Entry 6M6B (electron microscopy, 4.10 A resolution (low resolution: residue-level contacts below are approximate; hydrogen-bond / salt-bridge calls are withheld)); this record covers chains D and E of the 8 polymer chains in the assembly.

== Chain D ==
Molecule: DNA-directed RNA polymerase subunit beta'
Source organism: Thermus thermophilus (strain HB8 / ATCC 27634 / DSM 579)
Notes: EC 2.7.7.6
UniProt: Q8RQE8 (RPOC_THET8); residues 1-1524 here = UniProt positions 1-1524
Chain sequence (1524 residues; row label = number of the first residue in the row):
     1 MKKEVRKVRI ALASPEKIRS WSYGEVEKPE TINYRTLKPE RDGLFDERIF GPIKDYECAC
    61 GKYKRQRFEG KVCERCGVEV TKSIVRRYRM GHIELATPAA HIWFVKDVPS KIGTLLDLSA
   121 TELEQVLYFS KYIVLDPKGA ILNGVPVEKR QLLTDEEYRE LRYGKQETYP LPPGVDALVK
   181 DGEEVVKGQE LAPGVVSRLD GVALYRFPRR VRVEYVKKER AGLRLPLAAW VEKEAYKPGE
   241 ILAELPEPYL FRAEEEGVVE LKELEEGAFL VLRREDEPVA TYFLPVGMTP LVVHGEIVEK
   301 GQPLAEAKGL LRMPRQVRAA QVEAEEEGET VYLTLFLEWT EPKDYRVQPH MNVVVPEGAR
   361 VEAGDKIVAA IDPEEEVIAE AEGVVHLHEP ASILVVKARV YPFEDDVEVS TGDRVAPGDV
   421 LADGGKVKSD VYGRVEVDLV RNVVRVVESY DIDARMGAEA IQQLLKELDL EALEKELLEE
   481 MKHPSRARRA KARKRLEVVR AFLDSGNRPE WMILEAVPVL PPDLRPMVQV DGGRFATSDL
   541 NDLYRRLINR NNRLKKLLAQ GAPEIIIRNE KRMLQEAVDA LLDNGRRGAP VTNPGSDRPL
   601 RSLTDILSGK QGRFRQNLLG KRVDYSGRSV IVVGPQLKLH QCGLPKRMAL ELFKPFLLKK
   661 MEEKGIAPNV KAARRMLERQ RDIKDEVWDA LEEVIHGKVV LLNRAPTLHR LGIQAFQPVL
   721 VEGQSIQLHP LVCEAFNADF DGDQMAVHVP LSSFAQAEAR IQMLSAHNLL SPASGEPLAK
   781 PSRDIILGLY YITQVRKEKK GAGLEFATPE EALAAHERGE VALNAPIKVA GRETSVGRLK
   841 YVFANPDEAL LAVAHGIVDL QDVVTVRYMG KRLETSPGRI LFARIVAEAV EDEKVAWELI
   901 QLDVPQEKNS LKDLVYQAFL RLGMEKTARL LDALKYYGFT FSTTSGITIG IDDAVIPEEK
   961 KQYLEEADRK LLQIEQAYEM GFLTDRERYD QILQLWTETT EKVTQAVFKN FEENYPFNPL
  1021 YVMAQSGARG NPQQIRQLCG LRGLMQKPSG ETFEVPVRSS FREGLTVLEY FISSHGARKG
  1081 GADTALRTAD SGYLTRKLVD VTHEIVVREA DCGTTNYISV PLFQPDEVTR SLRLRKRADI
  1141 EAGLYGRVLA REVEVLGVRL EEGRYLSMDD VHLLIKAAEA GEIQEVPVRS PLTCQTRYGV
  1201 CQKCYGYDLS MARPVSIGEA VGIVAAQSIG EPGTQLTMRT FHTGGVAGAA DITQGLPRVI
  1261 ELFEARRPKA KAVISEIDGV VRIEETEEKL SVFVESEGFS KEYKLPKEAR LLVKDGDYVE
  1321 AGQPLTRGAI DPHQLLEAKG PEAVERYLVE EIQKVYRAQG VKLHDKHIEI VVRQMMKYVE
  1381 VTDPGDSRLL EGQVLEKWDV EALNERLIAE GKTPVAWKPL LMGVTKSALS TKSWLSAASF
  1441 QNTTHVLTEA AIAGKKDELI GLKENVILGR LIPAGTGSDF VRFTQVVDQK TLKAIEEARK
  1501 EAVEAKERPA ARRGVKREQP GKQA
Unresolved in the structure: 1-2, 210-388, 1238-1253, 1503-1524
Metal / ion sites: Zn2+ site 1: Pro39, Arg41; Mg2+: Asp741, Asp743; Zn2+ site 2: Cys1112, Cys1194, Cys1201, Cys1204

== Chain E ==
Molecule: DNA-directed RNA polymerase subunit omega
Source organism: Thermus thermophilus (strain HB8 / ATCC 27634 / DSM 579)
Notes: EC 2.7.7.6
UniProt: Q8RQE7 (RPOZ_THET8); residue numbers follow UniProt; this construct covers 1-99
Chain sequence (99 residues; row label = number of the first residue in the row):
     1 MAEPGIDKLF GMVDSKYRLT VVVAKRAQQL LRHGFKNTVL EPEERPKMQT LEGLFDDPNA
    61 VTWAMKELLT GRLVFGENLV PEDRLQKEME RLYPVEREE
Unresolved in the structure: 1, 96-99

== Chain D / chain E interface ==
Residue-residue contacts (77; chain D residue first):
  His640(D) - Ala2(E)
  Glu693(D) - Met48(E)
  His696(D) - Met48(E)
  His696(D) - Asp57(E)
  His696(D) - Asn59(E)
  Lys698(D) - Asn59(E)
  Ser753(D) - Gln28(E)
  Phe754(D) - Val21(E)
  Phe754(D) - Ala24(E)
  Ala757(D) - Thr20(E)
  Ala757(D) - Val23(E)
  Glu758(D) - Thr20(E)
  Arg760(D) - Glu3(E)
  Arg760(D) - Asn59(E)
  Arg760(D) - Val61(E)
  Arg760(D) - Thr62(E)
  Ile761(D) - Leu19(E)
  Ile761(D) - Thr20(E)
  Ile761(D) - Val23(E)
  Gln762(D) - Tyr17(E)
  Gln762(D) - Thr20(E)
  Ala766(D) - Ala2(E)
  His767(D) - Glu3(E)
  His767(D) - Ile6(E)
  Gly923(D) - Asp7(E)
  Met924(D) - Asp7(E)
  Glu925(D) - Glu3(E)
  Glu925(D) - Pro4(E)
  Glu925(D) - Gly5(E)
  Glu925(D) - Asp7(E)
  Met1211(D) - Phe10(E)
  Met1211(D) - Lys16(E)
  Arg1213(D) - Phe10(E)
  Ser1216(D) - Ser15(E)
  Ser1216(D) - Lys16(E)
  Ser1216(D) - Tyr17(E)
  Ile1217(D) - Ser15(E)
  Ile1217(D) - Tyr17(E)
  Gly1218(D) - Tyr17(E)
  Glu1219(D) - Tyr17(E)
  Gly1475(D) - Tyr17(E)
  Thr1476(D) - Val21(E)
  Phe1480(D) - Arg18(E)
  Val1481(D) - Arg18(E)
  Val1481(D) - Val21(E)
  Phe1483(D) - Lys25(E)
  Phe1483(D) - Glu77(E)
  Thr1484(D) - Arg18(E)
  Thr1484(D) - Lys25(E)
  Thr1484(D) - Gly76(E)
  Gln1485(D) - Phe75(E)
  Gln1485(D) - Gly76(E)
  Gln1485(D) - Glu77(E)
  Gln1485(D) - Asn78(E)
  Gln1485(D) - Leu79(E)
  Gln1485(D) - Val80(E)
  Val1486(D) - Val22(E)
  Val1486(D) - Lys25(E)
  Val1486(D) - Gln29(E)
  Val1486(D) - Val74(E)
  Val1486(D) - Phe75(E)
  Val1487(D) - Leu73(E)
  Val1487(D) - Val74(E)
  Asp1488(D) - Arg72(E)
  Asp1488(D) - Leu73(E)
  Asp1488(D) - Val74(E)
  Gln1489(D) - Arg72(E)
  Gln1489(D) - Val74(E)
  Lys1490(D) - Tyr93(E)
  Thr1491(D) - Leu92(E)
  Thr1491(D) - Tyr93(E)
  Leu1492(D) - Val74(E)
  Ile1495(D) - Glu88(E)
  Ala1498(D) - Arg84(E)
  Arg1499(D) - Leu79(E)
  Arg1499(D) - Val80(E)
  Arg1499(D) - Arg84(E)
Also at the interface, not in a pair above, chain D (46 interface residues in all): Lys660, Asp689, Glu692, Gly697, Gln756, Leu922, Arg1482
Also at the interface, not in a pair above, chain E (46 interface residues in all): Arg26, Val39, Leu51, Pro58, Pro81, Glu82, Leu85, Met89

== Summary ==
Chain D and chain E each contribute 46 residues to their interface. Pro39(D) and Arg41(D) form the Zn2+ site
1. Asp741(D) and Asp743(D) coordinate Mg2+.
Here chain D is DNA-directed RNA polymerase subunit beta' and chain E is DNA-directed RNA polymerase subunit
omega, both from Thermus thermophilus (strain HB8 / ATCC 27634 / DSM 579). Entry 6M6B (Cryo-EM structure of
Thermus thermophilus Mfd in complex with RNA polymerase and ATP-gamma-S) was determined by electron microscopy
(same publication as 6M6A and 6M6C).
